7YI5 - chains P and K of the 16 polymer chains in the assembly; structure by electron microscopy, 3.96 A resolution.

[Chain P]
Molecule: Wisdom 601 DNA
Organism: synthetic construct
Sequence (167 nucleotides; numbered -93 to 73; the number before each row is that of its first residue; numbers below 1 keep their minus sign (DG-93 is residue -93)):
   -93 GGTCGCTGTTCAATACATGCACAGGATGTATATATCTGACACGTGCCTGG
   -43 AGACTAGGGAGTAATCCCCTTGGCGGTTAAAACGCGGGGGACAGCGCGTA
     7 CGTGCGTTTAAGCGGTGCTAGAGCTGTCTACGACCAATTGAGCGGCCTGC
    57 AGACCGGGATTCTCCAG
Unresolved in the structure: -93 to -78

[Chain K]
Name: Histone H3
Organism: Xenopus laevis
UniProt: A0A310TTQ1 (A0A310TTQ1_XENLA); residues 1-135 here correspond to UniProt positions 2-136 (UniProt number = residue number + 1)
Chain sequence (135 residues; numbered 1 to 135; the number before each row is that of its first residue):
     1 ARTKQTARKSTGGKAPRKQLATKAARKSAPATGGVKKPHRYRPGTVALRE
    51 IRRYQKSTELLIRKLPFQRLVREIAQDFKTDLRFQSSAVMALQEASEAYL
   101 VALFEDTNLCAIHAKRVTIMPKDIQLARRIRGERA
Unresolved in the structure: 1-35, 135
Modified positions: Lys36 (N-trimethyllysine; M3L)

[How chain P and chain K interact]
Pairs across the interface (19):
  DT-24(P) - Arg83(K)  hydrogen bond to the base
  DT-24(P) - Phe84(K)  hydrogen bond to the phosphate
  DT-24(P) - Gln85(K)  phosphate contact
  DT-23(P) - Arg72(K)  salt bridge to the phosphate
  DT-23(P) - Arg83(K)  hydrogen bond to the sugar
  DT-23(P) - Phe84(K)  hydrogen bond to the phosphate
  DG-8(P) - Arg40(K)  base contact
  DG-5(P) - Arg42(K)  salt bridge to the phosphate
  DG-5(P) - Pro43(K)  sugar contact
  DG-4(P) - Thr118(K)  phosphate contact
  DA-3(P) - Arg116(K)  phosphate contact
  DA-3(P) - Val117(K)  hydrogen bond to the phosphate
  DA-3(P) - Thr118(K)  hydrogen bond to the phosphate
  DC-2(P) - Arg116(K)  phosphate contact
  DT69(P) - Tyr41(K)  phosphate contact
  DC70(P) - Tyr41(K)  sugar contact
  DC70(P) - Arg42(K)  phosphate contact
  DC70(P) - Thr45(K)  phosphate contact
  DA72(P) - Lys37(K)  phosphate contact
Other interface residues (no listed pair), chain P (14 interface residues in all): DA-14, DA-13, DG-6, DC71
Other interface residues (no listed pair), chain K (17 interface residues in all): His39, Arg63, Leu82, Ser86

[Summary]
Chain P and chain K form an interface of 14 and 17 residues respectively; the contacts include 6 hydrogen
bonds and 2 salt bridges. Polar pairs include DT-24(P)-Arg83(K), DT-23(P)-Arg83(K) and DT-24(P)-Phe84(K).
Here chain P is Wisdom 601 DNA (synthetic construct) and chain K is Histone H3 (Xenopus laevis). Entry 7YI5
(Cryo-EM structure of Rpd3S complex bound to H3K36me3 nucleosome in loose state) was determined by electron
microscopy (same publication as 7YI0, 7YI1, 7YI2, 7YI3 and 7YI4).
